Entry 4MG7 (X-ray diffraction, 2.15 A resolution); this record covers chains A and B of the 4 polymer chains in the assembly.

# Chain A
Name: Estrogen receptor
From: Homo sapiens
Notes: fragment: ligand binding domain
UniProtKB: P03372 (ESR1_HUMAN); residues 302-552 here = UniProt positions 302-552
Amino-acid sequence (255 residues; each row starts with the number of its first residue):
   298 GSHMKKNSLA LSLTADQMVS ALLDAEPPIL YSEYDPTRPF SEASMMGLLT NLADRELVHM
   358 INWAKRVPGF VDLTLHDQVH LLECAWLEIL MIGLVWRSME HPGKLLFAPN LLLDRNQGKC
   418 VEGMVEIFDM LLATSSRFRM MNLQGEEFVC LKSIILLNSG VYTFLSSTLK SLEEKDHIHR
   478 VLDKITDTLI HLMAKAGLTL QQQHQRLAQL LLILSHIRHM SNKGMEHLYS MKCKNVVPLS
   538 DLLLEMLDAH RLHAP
Disordered / not traced: 298-304, 415-418, 462-463, 550-552
Modified / non-standard residues: Cys-381 (s-hydroxycysteine; CSO)
Sequence notes: expression tag (298-301); engineered mutation Ser-537 (Tyr in P03372)
Ligand contacts: ferutinine (27H): Met-343, Leu-346, Thr-347, Leu-349, Ala-350, Glu-353, Leu-384, Leu-387, Met-388, Leu-391, Arg-394, Phe-404, Met-421, Ile-424, Phe-425, Leu-428, Gly-521, His-524, Leu-525, Met-528
Reported in the primary citation:
  - conformationally variable residues (side-chain flip): Phe-404, Met-421, Phe-425
  - binding site for ferutinine: Met-421
  - specificity-determining residues: Met-421 (proposed by the authors, not directly observed)
  - mutagenesis - Y537S: increased stability (citing earlier work)

# Chain B
Name: Estrogen receptor
From: Homo sapiens
Notes: fragment: ligand binding domain
UniProtKB: P03372 (ESR1_HUMAN); numbering as in UniProt (aligned over 302-552)
Amino-acid sequence (255 residues; row label = number of the first residue in the row):
   298 GSHMKKNSLA LSLTADQMVS ALLDAEPPIL YSEYDPTRPF SEASMMGLLT NLADRELVHM
   358 INWAKRVPGF VDLTLHDQVH LLECAWLEIL MIGLVWRSME HPGKLLFAPN LLLDRNQGKC
   418 VEGMVEIFDM LLATSSRFRM MNLQGEEFVC LKSIILLNSG VYTFLSSTLK SLEEKDHIHR
   478 VLDKITDTLI HLMAKAGLTL QQQHQRLAQL LLILSHIRHM SNKGMEHLYS MKCKNVVPLS
   538 DLLLEMLDAH RLHAP
Disordered / not traced: 298-302, 462-472, 549-552
Modified / non-standard residues: Cys-381 (s-hydroxycysteine; CSO); Cys-417 (s-hydroxycysteine; CSO); Cys-530 (s-hydroxycysteine; CSO)
Sequence notes: expression tag (298-301); engineered mutation Ser-537 (Tyr in P03372)
Ligand contacts: ferutinine (27H): Met-343, Leu-346, Thr-347, Leu-349, Ala-350, Glu-353, Leu-384, Leu-387, Met-388, Leu-391, Arg-394, Phe-404, Met-421, Ile-424, Phe-425, Leu-428, Gly-521, His-524, Leu-525, Met-528

# Chain A / chain B interface
Residue-residue contacts - 57 pairs, chain A then chain B:
  Cys-381(A) / His-516(B)
  Ala-430(A) / Tyr-459(B)
  Arg-434(A) / Tyr-459(B)  hydrogen bond
  Arg-434(A) / His-476(B)  hydrogen bond
  Ile-451(A) / Leu-509(B)  hydrophobic
  Asn-455(A) / Leu-509(B)  hydrogen bond (side chain-backbone)
  Asn-455(A) / His-513(B)  hydrogen bond (backbone-side chain)
  Ser-456(A) / His-513(B)  hydrogen bond (backbone-side chain)
  Val-458(A) / His-513(B)
  Tyr-459(A) / Ala-430(B)
  Tyr-459(A) / Arg-434(B)  hydrogen bond
  Tyr-459(A) / His-513(B)
  Thr-460(A) / Met-427(B)
  His-476(A) / Arg-434(B)
  Asp-480(A) / Gln-506(B)  hydrogen bond
  Thr-483(A) / His-501(B)
  Thr-483(A) / Ala-505(B)
  Asp-484(A) / Gln-498(B)
  Asp-484(A) / His-501(B)  salt bridge
  Asp-484(A) / Gln-502(B)  hydrogen bond
  Ile-487(A) / His-501(B)
  Leu-497(A) / Leu-497(B)  hydrophobic
  Gln-498(A) / Asp-484(B)  hydrogen bond
  His-501(A) / Thr-483(B)
  His-501(A) / Ile-487(B)
  His-501(A) / His-501(B)
  His-501(A) / Leu-504(B)
  Gln-502(A) / Asp-480(B)
  Gln-502(A) / Asp-484(B)  hydrogen bond
  Leu-504(A) / His-501(B)
  Ala-505(A) / Thr-483(B)
  Ala-505(A) / Leu-508(B)  hydrophobic
  Gln-506(A) / Asp-480(B)  hydrogen bond
  Leu-508(A) / Ala-505(B)  hydrophobic
  Leu-509(A) / Ile-451(B)  hydrophobic
  Leu-509(A) / Asn-455(B)
  Leu-509(A) / Leu-508(B)  hydrophobic
  Ile-510(A) / Tyr-459(B)
  Leu-511(A) / Leu-509(B)  hydrophobic
  Ser-512(A) / Arg-515(B)  hydrogen bond
  His-513(A) / Asn-455(B)  hydrogen bond (side chain-backbone)
  His-513(A) / Ser-456(B)
  His-513(A) / Val-458(B)
  His-513(A) / Tyr-459(B)
  His-513(A) / Arg-515(B)  hydrogen bond
  Arg-515(A) / Ser-512(B)  hydrogen bond
  Arg-515(A) / His-513(B)  hydrogen bond
  Arg-515(A) / His-516(B)
  His-516(A) / Cys-381(B)
  His-516(A) / Arg-515(B)
  His-516(A) / Asn-519(B)  hydrogen bond
  Asn-519(A) / His-516(B)  hydrogen bond
  Asn-519(A) / Asn-519(B)  hydrogen bond
  Lys-520(A) / His-547(B)  hydrogen bond (side chain-backbone)
  Glu-523(A) / Glu-523(B)
  His-547(A) / Lys-520(B)
  Leu-549(A) / Lys-520(B)
Interface residues without a listed pair, chain A (38 interface residues in all): Met-427, Met-437, Gly-457, Leu-479
Interface residues without a listed pair, chain B (36 interface residues in all): Thr-460, Leu-479, Gln-500, Ile-510, Leu-511

# Overview
38 residues of chain A face 36 of chain B across their interface, with 20 hydrogen bonds and 1 salt bridge.
Polar contacts include Asp-484(A)/His-501(B), Arg-434(A)/Tyr-459(B) and Arg-434(A)/His-476(B). Ligands of
chain A: ferutinine. Bound to chain B: ferutinine. From the paper: a binding site for ferutinine at
Met-421(A); Y537S of chain A increases stability.
Here chain A is Estrogen receptor and chain B is Estrogen receptor, both from Homo sapiens. Entry 4MG7
(Crystal structure of hERa-LBD (Y537S) in complex with ferutinine) was determined by X-ray diffraction
together with 4MG5, 4MG6, 4MG8, 4MG9, 4MGA, 4MGB, 4MGC and 4MGD from the same study.
